PDB entry 7P30 | electron microscopy, 3.00 A resolution | chains F and X of the 14 polymer chains in the assembly

[Chain F]
Molecule: DNA replication licensing factor MCM7
From: Saccharomyces cerevisiae (strain ATCC 204508 / S288c)
Notes: EC 3.6.4.12
UniProt: P38132 (MCM7_YEAST); numbering as in UniProt (aligned over 1-845)
Sequence (845 residues; numbered 1 to 845; the number before each row is that of its first residue):
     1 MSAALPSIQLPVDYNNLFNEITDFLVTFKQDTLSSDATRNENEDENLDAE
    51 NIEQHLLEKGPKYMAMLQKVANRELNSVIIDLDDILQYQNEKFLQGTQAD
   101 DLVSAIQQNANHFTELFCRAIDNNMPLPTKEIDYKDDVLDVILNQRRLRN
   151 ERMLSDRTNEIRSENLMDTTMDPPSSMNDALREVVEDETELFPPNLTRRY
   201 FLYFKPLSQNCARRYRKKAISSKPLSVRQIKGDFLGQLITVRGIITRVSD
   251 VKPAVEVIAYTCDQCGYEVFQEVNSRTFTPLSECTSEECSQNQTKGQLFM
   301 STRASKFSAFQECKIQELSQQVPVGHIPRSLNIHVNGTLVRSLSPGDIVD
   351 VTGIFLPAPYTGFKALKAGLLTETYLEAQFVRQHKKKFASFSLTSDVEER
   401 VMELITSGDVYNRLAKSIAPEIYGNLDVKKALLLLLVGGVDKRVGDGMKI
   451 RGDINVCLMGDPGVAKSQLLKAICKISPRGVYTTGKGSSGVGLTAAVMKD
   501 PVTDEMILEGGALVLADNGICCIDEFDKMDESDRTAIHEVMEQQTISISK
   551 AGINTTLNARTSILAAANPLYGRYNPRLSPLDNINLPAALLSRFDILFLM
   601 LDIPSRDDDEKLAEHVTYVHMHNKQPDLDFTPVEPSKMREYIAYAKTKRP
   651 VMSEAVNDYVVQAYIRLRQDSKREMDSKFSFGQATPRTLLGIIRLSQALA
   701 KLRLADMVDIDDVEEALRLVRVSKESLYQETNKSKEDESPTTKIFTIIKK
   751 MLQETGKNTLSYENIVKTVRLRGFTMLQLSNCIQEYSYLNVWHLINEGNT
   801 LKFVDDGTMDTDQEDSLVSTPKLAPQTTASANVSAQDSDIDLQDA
Not modelled in the structure: 1-2, 32-58, 167-177, 730-845
Metal / ion sites: Zn2+: Cys262, Cys265, Cys284, Cys289; Mg2+ site 1: Ser467 (together with ADP); Mg2+ site 2: Glu542 (together with ADP) (shared with 1 residue of chain C)
Ligand contacts:
  - ADP (adenosine-5'-diphosphate), molecule 1: Glu421, Ile422, Tyr423, Asn425, Asp461, Pro462, Gly463, Val464, Ala465, Lys466, Ser467, Gln468, Leu612, Val616
  - ADP, molecule 2: Glu542, Arg593, Pro686, Arg687, Leu690
Curated features (UniProtKB/Swiss-Prot):
  - motif: Ser592 to Asp595 (Arginine finger)
  - binding site (ATP): Tyr423, Gly463, Ala465, Lys466, Ser467, Asn568, Arg593, Arg687
  - modified residue: Thr811 (Phosphothreonine), Ser819 (Phosphoserine), Ser838 (Phosphoserine)
  - mutagenesis: Lys466 (K466A: Loss of MCM2-7 complex helicase activity)

[Chain X]
Molecule: 53-nt DNA strand
Sequence (53 nucleotides; row label = number of the first residue in the row):
     1 GCATGCATGCGCATGCATGCATGCATGCTGCATGCATGCATGCGCATGCA
    51 TGC

[How chain F and chain X interact]
Contacting residue pairs (6; chain F residue first):
  Gly362(F) with DG19(X), phosphate contact
  Phe363(F) with DG19(X), phosphate contact
  Lys364(F) with DG19(X), phosphate contact; DC20(X), salt bridge to the phosphate
  Ala551(F) with DG11(X), phosphate contact; DC12(X), phosphate contact
Interface residues without a listed pair, chain F (6 interface residues in all): Val491, Lys550
Interface residues without a listed pair, chain X (5 interface residues in all): DC10

[In short]
Chain F and chain X form an interface of 6 and 5 residues respectively; the contacts include 1 salt bridge.
The salt-bridged pair is Lys364(F)-DC20(X). Ligands of chain F: ADP. From UniProt: 8 ATP-binding residues and
one mutagenesis site on chain F.
Here chain F is DNA replication licensing factor MCM7 (Saccharomyces cerevisiae (strain ATCC 204508 / S288c))
and chain X is a 53-nt DNA strand. Entry 7P30 (3.0 A resolution structure of a DNA-loaded MCM double hexamer)
was determined by electron microscopy, deposited together with 7P5Z.
